3PD9 - chains A and B; structure by X-ray diffraction, 2.10 A resolution.

[Chain A (and B)]
Protein: Glutamate receptor 2
From: Rattus norvegicus
Notes: chain B of this document is another copy of the same molecule, construct and numbering; everything in this record applies to it too
Reference sequence: P19491 (GRIA2_RAT); the construct has insertions or renumbered stretches relative to UniProt, so the offset changes along the chain: 0-114 = UniProt 413-527; 117-259 = UniProt 653-795
Chain sequence (260 residues; row label = number of the first residue in the row; numbering starts at 0):
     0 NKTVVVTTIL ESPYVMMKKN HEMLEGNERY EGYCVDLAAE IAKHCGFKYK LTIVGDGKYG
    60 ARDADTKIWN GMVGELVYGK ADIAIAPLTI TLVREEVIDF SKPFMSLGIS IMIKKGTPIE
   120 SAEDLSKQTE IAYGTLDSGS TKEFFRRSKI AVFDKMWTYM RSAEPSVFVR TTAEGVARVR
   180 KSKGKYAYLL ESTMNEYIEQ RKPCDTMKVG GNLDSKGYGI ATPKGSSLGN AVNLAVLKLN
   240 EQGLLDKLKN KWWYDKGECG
Not modelled in the structure: 0, 259 (chain B: fully traced)
Disulfides: C203-C258
Construct notes: linker (115-116)
Small-molecule neighbours: HA5 ((5R)-3-hydroxy-4,5,6,7-tetrahydroisoxazolo[5,4-c]pyridine-5-carboxylic acid): Y58, P86, L87, T88, R93, L135, G138, S139, T140, L189, E190, M193, Y217
Swiss-Prot annotation at these positions:
  - binding site (L-glutamate): P86, T88, R93, S139, T140, E190
  - site: R61 (Interaction with the cone snail toxin Con-ikot-ikot), I118 (Crucial to convey clamshell closure to channel opening), R145 (Interaction with the cone snail toxin Con-ikot-ikot), K237 (Interaction with the cone snail toxin Con-ikot-ikot)
  - glycosylation: N0 (N-linked (GlcNAc...) asparagine)
  - modified residue (Phosphoserine): S147, S181

[How chain A and chain B interact]
Residue-residue contacts (27):
  T90(A) with E240(B)
  L91(A) with L233(B), hydrophobic; L236(B), hydrophobic; K237(B); E240(B), hydrogen bond (backbone-side chain)
  E94(A) with K101(B), salt bridge; N232(B); L233(B); L236(B)
  F99(A) with K101(B), hydrogen bond (backbone-side chain)
  S100(A) with K101(B)
  K101(A) with E94(B), salt bridge; F99(B), hydrogen bond (side chain-backbone); S100(B)
  P102(A) with P102(B)
  S214(A) with N239(B), hydrogen bond (backbone-side chain); D245(B)
  N232(A) with E94(B)
  L233(A) with L91(B); E94(B)
  L236(A) with I89(B), hydrophobic; E94(B)
  K237(A) with L91(B)
  N239(A) with S214(B), hydrogen bond (side chain-backbone)
  E240(A) with T90(B); L91(B), hydrogen bond (side chain-backbone)
  D245(A) with S214(B)
Also at the interface, not in a pair above, chain A (19 interface residues in all): I89, E95, S105, K215
Also at the interface, not in a pair above, chain B (18 interface residues in all): E95, S105

[In short]
19 residues of chain A and 18 residues of chain B are in contact; the contacts include 6 hydrogen bonds and 2
salt bridges. Polar contacts include E94(A)-K101(B), L91(A)-E240(B) and F99(A)-K101(B). Bound to chain A:
compound HA5. From UniProt: 6 L-glutamate-binding residues on chain A.
Chain A and chain B are both Glutamate receptor 2 (Rattus norvegicus); the structure, X-ray structure of the
ligand-binding core of GluA2 in complex with (R)-5-HPCA at 2.1 A resolution, was determined by X-ray
diffraction together with 3PD8 from the same study.
